PDB entry 7SSR | X-ray diffraction, 2.50 A resolution | chains A and B

== Chain A ==
Protein: GP1
Source organism: Zaire ebolavirus
Notes: fragment: EbzaA.19907.a.HE11
UniProtKB: Q05320 (VGP_EBOZM); the construct lacks a stretch of the UniProt sequence, so the offset changes along the chain: 32-312 = UniProt 32-312; 313-350 = UniProt 464-501
Amino-acid sequence (329 residues; numbered 28 to 356; the number before each row is that of its first residue; X marks 6 residues of unknown identity (built as UNK)):
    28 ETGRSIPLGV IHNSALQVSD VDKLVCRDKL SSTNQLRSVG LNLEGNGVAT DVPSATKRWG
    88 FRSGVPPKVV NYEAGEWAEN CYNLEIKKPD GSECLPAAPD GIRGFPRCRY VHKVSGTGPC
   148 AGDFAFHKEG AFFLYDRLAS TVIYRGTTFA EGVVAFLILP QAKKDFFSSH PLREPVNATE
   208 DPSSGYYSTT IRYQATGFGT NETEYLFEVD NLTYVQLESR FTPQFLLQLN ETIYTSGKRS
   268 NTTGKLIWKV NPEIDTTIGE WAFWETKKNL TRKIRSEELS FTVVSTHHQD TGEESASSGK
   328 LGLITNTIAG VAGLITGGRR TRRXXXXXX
Unresolved in the structure: 28-31, 189-211, 280-286, 293-350
Disulfides: Cys108-Cys135, Cys121-Cys147
Covalently attached groups: N-acetylglucosamine (NAG) linked to Asn228, Asn238, Asn257, Asn268
Differences from the reference sequence: expression tag (28-31); engineered mutation Ala42 (Thr in Q05320)
Residues lining bound ligands: ZTL ((1R,2s,3S,5s,7s)-N-[(1r,4r)-4-(aminomethyl)cyclohexyl]-5-phenyladamantane-2-carboxamide): Ile38, Arg64, Val66, Ala101, Leu184, Leu186
Curated features (UniProtKB/Swiss-Prot):
  - site: Leu57 (Involved in receptor recognition and/or post-binding events), Leu63 (Involved in receptor recognition and/or post-binding events), Arg64 (Involved in receptor recognition and/or post-binding events), Phe88 (Involved in receptor recognition and/or post-binding events), Lys95 (Involved in receptor recognition and/or post-binding events), Ile170 (Involved in receptor recognition and/or post-binding events), Arg350 (Cleavage)
  - glycosylation (N-linked (GlcNAc...) asparagine): Asn40, Asn204, Asn228, Asn238, Asn257, Asn268, Asn296

== Chain B ==
Protein: GP2
Source organism: Zaire ebolavirus
Notes: fragment: EbzaA.19907.a.HE11 proteolyzed C-terminal domain
UniProtKB: Q05320 (VGP_EBOZM); residues 502-632 here = UniProt positions 502-632
Amino-acid sequence (168 residues; each row starts with the number of its first residue):
   502 EAIVNAQPKC NPNLHYWTTQ DEGAAIGLAW IPYFGPAAEG IYIEGLMHNQ DGLICGLRQL
   562 ANETTQALQL FLRATTELRT FSILNRKAID FLLQRWGGTC HILGPDCCIE PADWTKNITD
   622 KIDQIIHDFV DGSGYIPEAP RDGQAYVRKD GEWVLLSTFL GTHHHHHH
Unresolved in the structure: 627-669
Disulfides: Cys511-Cys556, Cys601-Cys608
Covalently attached groups: N-acetylglucosamine (NAG) linked to Asn563
Differences from the reference sequence: engineered mutation Ala613 (His in Q05320); expression tag (633-669)
Residues lining bound ligands: ZTL ((1R,2s,3S,5s,7s)-N-[(1r,4r)-4-(aminomethyl)cyclohexyl]-5-phenyladamantane-2-carboxamide): Leu515, Tyr517, Thr519, Gln521, Asp522, Ile544, Met548, Leu554, Ile555, Leu558
Curated features (UniProtKB/Swiss-Prot):
  - region: Gly524 to Ala539 (Fusion peptide)
  - glycosylation (N-linked (GlcNAc...) asparagine): Asn563, Asn618
  - mutagenesis: Cys511 (C511G: Induces GP1 secretion. Complete loss of virus capability to enter into host cell), Gly528 (G528R: Reduced infectivity), Leu529 (L529A/R: Reduced infectivity), Ile532 (I532A: Reduced infectivity; I532R: Almost complete loss of infectivity. No effect on transport of GP to the cell surface and incorporation onto virions), Phe535 (F535A: Reduced infectivity; F535R: Almost complete loss of infectivity. No effect on transport of GP to the cell surface and incorporation onto virions), Gly536 (G536A: Almost complete loss of infectivity. No effect on transport of GP to the cell surface and incorporation onto virions), Pro537 (P537R: Almost complete loss of infectivity. No effect on transport of GP to the cell surface and incorporation onto virions), Cys556 (C556S: Induces GP1 secretion. Complete loss of virus capability to enter into host cell), Asn563 (N563D: Reduced levels of expression of GP, GP1 and GP2. 20% loss of virus capability to enter into host cell), Cys601 (C601S: Induces GP1 secretion. Complete loss of virus capability to enter into host cell), Cys608 (C608G: Induces GP1 secretion. Complete loss of virus capability to enter into host cell), Cys609 (C609G: Induces GP1 secretion. Complete loss of virus capability to enter into host cell), 2 further mutagenesis entries in UniProt

== How chain A and chain B interact ==
Residue-residue contacts (112; chain A residue first):
  Ser32(A) with Ala568(B)
  Ile33(A) with Ala568(B), hydrophobic; Lys588(B), hydrogen bond (backbone-side chain)
  Pro34(A) with Thr565(B)
  Leu35(A) with Lys588(B)
  Gly36(A) with Leu561(B)
  Ser41(A) with Asp552(B)
  Leu43(A) with Ile504(B); Leu554(B); Gly557(B); Leu558(B)
  Gln44(A) with Glu502(B); Ile504(B)
  Val45(A) with Glu502(B), hydrogen bond (backbone-backbone); Ile504(B), hydrophobic; Leu561(B), hydrophobic
  Asp47(A) with Glu502(B), hydrogen bond (side chain-backbone)
  Val48(A) with Gln595(B), hydrogen bond (backbone-side chain)
  Lys50(A) with Gln595(B)
  Leu51(A) with Gln595(B); Arg596(B); Asp607(B)
  Val52(A) with Arg596(B), hydrogen bond (backbone-side chain)
  Cys53(A) with Cys609(B), disulfide
  Asp55(A) with Phe592(B); Arg596(B)
  Leu57(A) with Phe592(B), hydrophobic
  Thr60(A) with Asn586(B)
  Leu63(A) with Leu585(B); Ala589(B), hydrophobic
  Arg64(A) with Thr519(B), hydrogen bond; Leu585(B)
  Ser65(A) with Leu585(B)
  Leu68(A) with Leu558(B), hydrophobic; Ala562(B), hydrophobic
  Gly72(A) with Lys510(B); Cys511(B); Asn512(B), hydrogen bond (backbone-backbone); Arg559(B)
  Asn73(A) with Gln508(B); Pro509(B); Lys510(B), hydrogen bond (backbone-backbone); Arg559(B)
  Gly74(A) with Lys510(B)
  Lys95(A) with Leu573(B), hydrogen bond (side chain-backbone); Arg574(B); Thr576(B), hydrogen bond (side chain-backbone); Glu578(B)
  Val96(A) with Leu579(B), hydrogen bond (backbone-backbone); Arg580(B); Thr581(B), hydrogen bond (backbone-backbone)
  Val97(A) with Thr581(B); Ile584(B), hydrophobic
  Asn98(A) with Thr581(B), hydrogen bond (backbone-backbone); Phe582(B)
  Tyr99(A) with Trp518(B)
  Glu100(A) with Thr519(B), hydrogen bond (backbone-side chain); Leu585(B)
  Ala101(A) with Trp518(B); Thr519(B)
  Gly102(A) with Tyr517(B); Trp518(B), hydrogen bond (backbone-backbone)
  Glu103(A) with Asn514(B); Leu515(B); His516(B); Trp518(B), hydrogen bond (backbone-side chain); Arg559(B), salt bridge
  Trp104(A) with His516(B), hydrogen bond (backbone-backbone); Tyr517(B), hydrogen bond (side chain-backbone); Trp518(B); Glu545(B)
  Pro126(A) with Arg580(B)
  Asp127(A) with Arg580(B), hydrogen bond (backbone-side chain)
  Phe132(A) with Trp518(B)
  Pro133(A) with Trp518(B); Tyr543(B)
  Arg134(A) with Trp518(B); Tyr543(B)
  Gly157(A) with Thr566(B); Gln570(B), hydrogen bond (backbone-side chain)
  Ala158(A) with Gln570(B)
  Phe159(A) with Thr566(B); Leu569(B), hydrophobic; Gln570(B); Leu573(B), hydrophobic
  Asp163(A) with Tyr543(B), hydrogen bond
  Arg164(A) with Trp518(B); Thr520(B); Ile542(B)
  Leu165(A) with Phe582(B), hydrophobic
  Thr168(A) with Gln570(B)
  Val180(A) with Ala562(B); Asn563(B); Thr566(B)
  Val181(A) with Ala562(B); Thr565(B); Leu569(B), hydrophobic
  Ala182(A) with Leu558(B), hydrophobic; Leu561(B), hydrophobic; Ala562(B), hydrophobic
  Phe183(A) with Leu561(B); Thr565(B); Ile584(B), hydrophobic; Leu585(B), hydrophobic
  Leu184(A) with Leu558(B), hydrophobic
  Glu287(A) with Lys510(B), hydrogen bond (backbone-side chain)
  Trp288(A) with Lys510(B)
  Ala289(A) with Lys510(B)
  Trp291(A) with Cys511(B); Asn512(B); Pro513(B)
  Glu292(A) with Lys510(B), salt bridge
Other interface residues (no listed pair), chain A (65 interface residues in all): Ile38, Ala42, Asn69, Gly128, Ile129, Arg130, Tyr162, Phe290
Other interface residues (no listed pair), chain B (56 interface residues in all): Ala503, Ala539, Glu540, Glu564, Phe572, Pro606, Cys608
Disulfides between the chains: Cys53(A)-Cys609(B)

== Overview ==
The interface between chain A and chain B involves 65 residues on one side and 56 on the other; the contacts
include 1 disulfide bond, 22 hydrogen bonds and 2 salt bridges. Among the polar pairs are Glu103(A)-Arg559(B),
Glu292(A)-Lys510(B) and Ile33(A)-Lys588(B).
Chain A is GP1 and chain B is GP2, both from Zaire ebolavirus; the structure, Crystal Structure of Ebola zaire
Envelope glycoprotein GP in complex with compound ARN0075093, was determined by X-ray diffraction.
